PDB entry 5NIM | X-ray diffraction, 1.50 A resolution | chain A

[Chain A]
Molecule: HTH-type transcriptional regulator EthR
Source organism: Mycobacterium tuberculosis
UniProt: P9WMC1 (ETHR_MYCTU); numbering as in UniProt (aligned over 1-216)
Amino-acid sequence (216 residues; each row starts with the number of its first residue):
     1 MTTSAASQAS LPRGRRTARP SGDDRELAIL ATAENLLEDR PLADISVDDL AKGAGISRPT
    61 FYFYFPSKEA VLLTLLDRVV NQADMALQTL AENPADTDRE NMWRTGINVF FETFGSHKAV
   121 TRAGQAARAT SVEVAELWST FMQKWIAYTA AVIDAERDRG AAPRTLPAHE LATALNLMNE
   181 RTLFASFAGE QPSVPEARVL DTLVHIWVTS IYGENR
Disordered / not traced: 1-20
Ligand contacts: 8YE ([1-(2-hydroxyethyl)pyrrolo[3,4-c]pyrazol-5-yl]-(5-propyl-1,2-oxazol-3-yl)methanone): L87, M102, W103, G106, I107, F110, F114, W138, M142, W145, Y148, T149, V152, N176, N179, E180, L183, F184, W207
Curated features (UniProtKB/Swiss-Prot):
  - DNA-binding region: S46 to F65 (H-T-H motif)
  - site (Inhibitor-binding): N176, N179
From the paper describing this entry:
  - binding site for 8YE: F110, W138, T149, N179, L183, F184

[In short]
Ligands of chain A: compound 8YE. From the paper: a binding site for 8YE at F110, W138 and T149 among others.
Chain A is HTH-type transcriptional regulator EthR (Mycobacterium tuberculosis); the structure, EthR complex,
was determined by X-ray diffraction together with 5NIO, 5NIZ and 5NJ0 from the same study.
